8Z9R - chains B and C of the 11 polymer chains in the assembly; structure by electron microscopy, 2.58 A resolution.

[Chain B]
Name: RNA-directed RNA polymerase catalytic subunit
From: Thogoto virus (isolate SiAr 126)
Notes: EC 2.7.7.48
Reference sequence: O41353 (RDRP_THOGV); numbering as in UniProt (aligned over 1-710)
Amino-acid sequence (710 residues; row label = number of the first residue in the row):
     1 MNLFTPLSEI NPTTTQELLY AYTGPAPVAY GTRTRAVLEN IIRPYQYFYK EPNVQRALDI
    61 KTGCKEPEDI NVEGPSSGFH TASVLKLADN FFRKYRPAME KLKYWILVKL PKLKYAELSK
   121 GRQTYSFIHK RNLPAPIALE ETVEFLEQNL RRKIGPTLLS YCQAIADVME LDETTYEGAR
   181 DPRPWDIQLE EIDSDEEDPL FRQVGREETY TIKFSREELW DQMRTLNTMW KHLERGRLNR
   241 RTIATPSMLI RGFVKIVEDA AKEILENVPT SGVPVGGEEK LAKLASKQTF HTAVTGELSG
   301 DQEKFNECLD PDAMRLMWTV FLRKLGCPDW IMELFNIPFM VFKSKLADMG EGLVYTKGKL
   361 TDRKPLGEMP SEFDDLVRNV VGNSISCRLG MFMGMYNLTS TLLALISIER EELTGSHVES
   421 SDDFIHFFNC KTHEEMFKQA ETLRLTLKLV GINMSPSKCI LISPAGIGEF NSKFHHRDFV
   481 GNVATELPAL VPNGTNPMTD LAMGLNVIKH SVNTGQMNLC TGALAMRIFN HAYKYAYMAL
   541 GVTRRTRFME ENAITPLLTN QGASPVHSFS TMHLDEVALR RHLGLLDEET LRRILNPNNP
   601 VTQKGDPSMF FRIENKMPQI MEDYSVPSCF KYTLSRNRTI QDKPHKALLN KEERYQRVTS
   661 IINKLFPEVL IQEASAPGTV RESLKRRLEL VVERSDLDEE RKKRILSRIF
Not modelled in the structure: 181-208, 639-644
Construct notes: conflict Leu7 (Arg in O41353), Trp230 (Cys in O41353)

[Chain C]
Name: Polymerase basic protein 2
From: Thogoto virus (isolate SiAr 126)
Reference sequence: Q9YNA4 (PB2_THOGV); residue numbers follow UniProt; this construct covers 1-769
Amino-acid sequence (827 residues; numbered 1 to 827; the number before each row is that of its first residue):
     1 MDREEPAESE CTLRALVEEY NGACKEAPKE MSKQFTDYNT FKRYTTSKKD HAPQMRLVYS
    61 VRKPWPISMT PSKEIPLVFN GTKLKDTILD LGESKRTRAN IVVPDYWSKY GSQTSLEVVN
   121 AILYAEDLKV QRFFSTEWGE IRYGRMLPFR KPVQACPTIE EVNPASIPHT LLQVFCPQYT
   181 TLDSKRKAHM GAVEKLKRVM EPICKVQTQE SAVHIARSLI DSNKKWLPTV VDHTPRTAEM
   241 AHFLCSKYHY VHTNTQDLSD TRSIDNLCGE LVKRSLKCRC PKETLVANLD KITIQGRPMR
   301 EVLADHDGEL PYLGICRVAM GLSTHHTMKI RSTKFSILNS DHPRIEVKKV FSLSPDVQVT
   361 IPYRRFKGKA KVYFQNDQIQ GYFSCTDRQI DEIKISAPKN APLLEPLLDI CYYGSFIEPG
   421 FEQTFGFYPA GKREFVDSFF MHHSKDHKAF LIHMGLDKDL SLPLSPELNW KEPALSKVCR
   481 VTELDSTVQP YTSATREFVL GETLNVYTQH ENGLELLICP TEIRSTRGPL PPGTNLSGSE
   541 FIDIYQDPFS RAKSLLKSTI LHAERCKEFV GNMLEEYQDP AETTVQSLVP INTWGKSAKR
   601 KLQEEITSDP DWHQCPRKRA KMSYLAIIAG SIQDRDKKQT NVPRAFMLRG SQIEYDMKAT
   661 RGLVVDTTNR IIVGGETVLR EGKGGPEGYV QTGVFEEQPR CYLVDTPDHG LSMGLSRFCV
   721 HSQGRYFQYE KKISIWEETD NIKATIDSQR DLKRRRDIEE MVSKRARIVL EVLFQGPGHH
   781 HHHHHHSADY KDDDDKGGWS HPQFEKGGGS GGGGSGGSAW SHPQFEK
Not modelled in the structure: 1-7, 427, 756-827
Construct notes: expression tag (770-827)
What the authors report for this chain:
  - mutagenesis - F134A/W138A, Q295A/D547A/I653A, D547A/F549A: decreased catalytic activity

[Interface between chain B and chain C]
Pairs across the interface - 305 pairs, chain B then chain C:
  Lys101(B) - Thr495(C)  hydrogen bond
  Tyr115(B) - Thr40(C)
  Tyr115(B) - Tyr44(C)
  Ala116(B) - Arg43(C)
  Glu117(B) - Arg43(C)  salt bridge
  Arg122(B) - Lys49(C)
  Pro136(B) - Thr46(C)
  Leu139(B) - Tyr44(C)
  Glu140(B) - Tyr44(C)
  Glu266(B) - Ser493(C)
  Asn267(B) - Ser493(C)
  Asn267(B) - Ala494(C)
  Asn267(B) - Thr495(C)  hydrogen bond (side chain-backbone)
  Val268(B) - Ser493(C)
  Pro269(B) - Ser493(C)
  Val275(B) - Tyr491(C)
  Glu278(B) - Arg150(C)  salt bridge
  Glu278(B) - Trp226(C)
  Glu278(B) - Pro228(C)
  Glu279(B) - Trp226(C)
  Glu279(B) - Tyr491(C)  hydrogen bond
  Leu281(B) - Arg150(C)
  Ala282(B) - Arg150(C)
  Ala282(B) - Trp226(C)  hydrophobic
  Ala282(B) - Gln489(C)
  Lys283(B) - Tyr491(C)
  Lys283(B) - Ser493(C)
  Ala285(B) - Thr487(C)
  Ala285(B) - Val488(C)
  Ala285(B) - Gln489(C)
  Ser286(B) - Gln489(C)
  Ser286(B) - Tyr491(C)
  Gln288(B) - Ser486(C)
  Gln288(B) - Thr487(C)
  Gln288(B) - Val488(C)
  Thr289(B) - Leu338(C)
  Thr289(B) - Lys371(C)
  Thr289(B) - Tyr382(C)
  Phe290(B) - Tyr382(C)  hydrogen bond (backbone-side chain)
  Phe290(B) - Lys394(C)  hydrogen bond (backbone-side chain)
  Phe290(B) - Asp485(C)
  Phe290(B) - Ser486(C)
  His291(B) - Lys371(C)
  His291(B) - Glu392(C)
  His291(B) - Lys394(C)
  Gly466(B) - Ser486(C)
  His476(B) - Asp485(C)
  Arg477(B) - Asp485(C)
  Arg477(B) - Ser486(C)
  Arg477(B) - Thr487(C)  hydrogen bond (backbone-backbone)
  Asp478(B) - Pro148(C)
  Asp478(B) - Arg150(C)  salt bridge
  Asp478(B) - Thr487(C)  hydrogen bond
  Phe479(B) - Arg150(C)
  Phe479(B) - Thr487(C)
  Gly481(B) - Lys247(C)
  Pro492(B) - Gln54(C)
  Asn493(B) - Pro53(C)
  Asn493(B) - Gln54(C)  hydrogen bond (backbone-backbone)
  Gly494(B) - Pro53(C)
  Gly494(B) - Leu57(C)
  Asp500(B) - Leu57(C)
  Lys509(B) - His242(C)
  Val512(B) - His242(C)
  Asn513(B) - Leu227(C)
  Asn513(B) - Pro228(C)
  Asn513(B) - Ala241(C)
  Asn513(B) - His242(C)  hydrogen bond (side chain-backbone)
  Gly515(B) - Lys247(C)  hydrogen bond (backbone-side chain)
  Leu519(B) - His249(C)
  Tyr535(B) - Arg62(C)  hydrogen bond (backbone-side chain)
  Ala536(B) - Leu57(C)  hydrophobic
  Ala536(B) - Val61(C)
  Ala536(B) - Arg62(C)  hydrogen bond (backbone-side chain)
  Tyr537(B) - Leu57(C)
  Tyr537(B) - Val61(C)  hydrophobic
  Met538(B) - Val61(C)  hydrophobic
  Met538(B) - Arg62(C)
  Arg544(B) - Arg62(C)
  Arg544(B) - Lys63(C)
  Arg545(B) - Val102(C)
  Arg545(B) - Asp105(C)  salt bridge
  Phe548(B) - Thr82(C)
  Phe548(B) - Val102(C)  hydrophobic
  Phe548(B) - Tyr106(C)  hydrophobic
  Met549(B) - Asp105(C)
  Glu551(B) - Thr82(C)
  Asn552(B) - Phe79(C)
  Asn552(B) - Asn80(C)  hydrogen bond
  Asn552(B) - Lys109(C)
  Asn552(B) - Tyr110(C)  hydrogen bond (backbone-side chain)
  Ala553(B) - Lys109(C)  hydrogen bond (backbone-side chain)
  Ile554(B) - Asp105(C)
  Gln561(B) - Asp105(C)  hydrogen bond
  Gln561(B) - Ser108(C)  hydrogen bond
  Phe569(B) - His242(C)
  Ser570(B) - Phe133(C)
  Ser570(B) - His242(C)  hydrogen bond (backbone-side chain)
  Ser570(B) - Phe243(C)
  Thr571(B) - Phe133(C)
  Met572(B) - His242(C)
  His573(B) - Lys129(C)  hydrogen bond (backbone-side chain)
  His573(B) - Phe133(C)
  His573(B) - Glu239(C)
  His573(B) - His242(C)  hydrogen bond
  Leu574(B) - Lys129(C)
  Leu574(B) - Val130(C)  hydrophobic
  Leu574(B) - Phe133(C)  hydrophobic
  Asp575(B) - Leu123(C)
  Asp575(B) - Glu126(C)
  Val577(B) - Leu123(C)  hydrophobic
  Ala578(B) - Glu126(C)
  Ala578(B) - Asp127(C)
  Ala578(B) - Val130(C)  hydrophobic
  Leu579(B) - Val130(C)
  Leu579(B) - Phe134(C)  hydrophobic
  Arg581(B) - Leu116(C)
  Arg581(B) - Asn120(C)  hydrogen bond
  Arg581(B) - Asp127(C)  salt bridge
  His582(B) - Val130(C)
  His582(B) - Gln131(C)  hydrogen bond
  His582(B) - Phe134(C)
  Leu583(B) - Phe134(C)  hydrophobic
  Glu589(B) - Gln113(C)
  Thr590(B) - Ser108(C)
  Leu591(B) - Val119(C)
  Arg592(B) - Gln113(C)  hydrogen bond
  Arg592(B) - Thr114(C)  hydrogen bond (side chain-backbone)
  Arg593(B) - Trp107(C)  hydrogen bond (backbone-side chain)
  Arg593(B) - Ser108(C)  hydrogen bond (side chain-backbone)
  Arg593(B) - Lys109(C)
  Arg593(B) - Gly111(C)
  Arg593(B) - Ser112(C)
  Arg593(B) - Gln113(C)
  Leu595(B) - Ile122(C)
  Leu595(B) - Leu123(C)  hydrophobic
  Asn596(B) - Trp107(C)
  Asn596(B) - Ser112(C)  hydrogen bond (side chain-backbone)
  Asn596(B) - Thr114(C)  hydrogen bond
  Pro597(B) - Thr114(C)
  Pro597(B) - Val118(C)  hydrophobic
  Asn599(B) - Trp107(C)
  Pro600(B) - Met69(C)
  Pro600(B) - Ser72(C)
  Pro600(B) - Glu74(C)
  Pro600(B) - Ile75(C)  hydrophobic
  Pro600(B) - Trp107(C)
  Val601(B) - Met69(C)
  Val601(B) - Val103(C)  hydrophobic
  Gln603(B) - Thr70(C)
  Lys604(B) - Thr70(C)
  Lys604(B) - Thr208(C)
  Gly605(B) - Thr70(C)
  Ser608(B) - Thr208(C)
  Met609(B) - Thr12(C)
  Met609(B) - Leu16(C)  hydrophobic
  Met609(B) - Thr208(C)
  Met609(B) - Gln209(C)  hydrogen bond (backbone-backbone)
  Phe610(B) - Cys204(C)
  Phe610(B) - Gln207(C)
  Phe610(B) - Thr208(C)
  Phe611(B) - Phe175(C)  hydrophobic
  Phe611(B) - Cys204(C)
  Phe611(B) - Gln209(C)
  Phe611(B) - Val213(C)  hydrophobic
  Arg612(B) - Cys204(C)  hydrogen bond (side chain-backbone)
  Arg612(B) - Lys205(C)
  Ile613(B) - Val174(C)
  Ile613(B) - Lys197(C)
  Ile613(B) - Glu201(C)
  Ile613(B) - Cys204(C)  hydrophobic
  Glu614(B) - Lys197(C)  salt bridge
  Met617(B) - Ser9(C)
  Pro618(B) - Gln178(C)
  Gln619(B) - Thr12(C)
  Gln619(B) - Gln209(C)  hydrogen bond
  Ile620(B) - Thr12(C)
  Met621(B) - Thr12(C)  hydrogen bond (backbone-side chain)
  Met621(B) - Ala15(C)  hydrophobic
  Met621(B) - Glu19(C)
  Tyr624(B) - Val206(C)  hydrogen bond (side chain-backbone)
  Tyr624(B) - Gln207(C)  hydrogen bond
  Tyr624(B) - Thr208(C)
  Pro627(B) - Ile122(C)  hydrophobic
  Cys629(B) - Pro104(C)
  Cys629(B) - Trp107(C)
  Phe630(B) - Pro104(C)  hydrophobic
  Phe630(B) - Ser108(C)
  Tyr632(B) - Ile67(C)  hydrophobic
  Tyr632(B) - Ile101(C)
  Tyr632(B) - Pro104(C)  hydrophobic
  Thr633(B) - Pro66(C)
  Thr633(B) - Ile67(C)
  Thr633(B) - Ser68(C)  hydrogen bond (backbone-backbone)
  Leu634(B) - Leu57(C)  hydrophobic
  Leu634(B) - Pro66(C)
  Ser635(B) - Lys63(C)  hydrogen bond (backbone-side chain)
  Ser635(B) - Trp65(C)
  Ser635(B) - Pro66(C)  hydrogen bond (backbone-backbone)
  Arg636(B) - Asp50(C)  salt bridge
  Asn637(B) - Lys63(C)
  Glu652(B) - Tyr44(C)
  Glu652(B) - Thr46(C)  hydrogen bond
  Arg654(B) - Glu26(C)
  Arg654(B) - Glu30(C)  salt bridge
  Tyr655(B) - Glu30(C)
  Tyr655(B) - Lys33(C)  hydrogen bond
  Tyr655(B) - Phe41(C)  hydrophobic
  Gln656(B) - Tyr44(C)
  Gln656(B) - Thr45(C)
  Gln656(B) - Thr46(C)
  Gln656(B) - Lys48(C)  hydrogen bond
  Arg657(B) - Gly22(C)
  Arg657(B) - Ala23(C)
  Arg657(B) - Glu26(C)
  Val658(B) - Glu30(C)
  Val658(B) - Phe41(C)  hydrophobic
  Thr659(B) - Tyr38(C)
  Thr659(B) - Phe41(C)
  Thr659(B) - Lys42(C)
  Ser660(B) - Glu19(C)  hydrogen bond
  Ile661(B) - Glu19(C)
  Ile662(B) - Phe35(C)  hydrophobic
  Ile662(B) - Tyr38(C)  hydrophobic
  Ile662(B) - Phe41(C)  hydrophobic
  Asn663(B) - Tyr38(C)  hydrogen bond
  Asn663(B) - Gln209(C)
  Lys664(B) - Glu19(C)  salt bridge
  Leu665(B) - Leu16(C)  hydrophobic
  Phe666(B) - Phe35(C)  hydrophobic
  Pro667(B) - Tyr179(C)  hydrophobic
  Glu668(B) - Leu172(C)
  Glu668(B) - Tyr179(C)
  Glu668(B) - Gln723(C)  hydrogen bond (side chain-backbone)
  Val669(B) - Phe35(C)  hydrophobic
  Leu670(B) - Gln209(C)
  Leu670(B) - Glu210(C)
  Ile671(B) - Pro168(C)
  Ile671(B) - Leu171(C)  hydrophobic
  Ile671(B) - Leu172(C)  hydrophobic
  Ile671(B) - Val213(C)  hydrophobic
  Gln672(B) - Leu172(C)
  Gln672(B) - Gln723(C)  hydrogen bond
  Glu673(B) - Asn39(C)
  Glu673(B) - Gln723(C)  hydrogen bond (backbone-side chain)
  Ala674(B) - Phe35(C)  hydrophobic
  Ala674(B) - Thr36(C)
  Ala674(B) - Tyr38(C)  hydrophobic
  Ala674(B) - Asn39(C)  hydrogen bond (backbone-side chain)
  Ala674(B) - Gln723(C)
  Ser675(B) - Gln723(C)  hydrogen bond (backbone-side chain)
  Ser675(B) - Arg725(C)  hydrogen bond (backbone-side chain)
  Ala676(B) - Phe35(C)  hydrophobic
  Ala676(B) - Thr36(C)
  Ala676(B) - Gln723(C)  hydrogen bond (backbone-side chain)
  Ala676(B) - Arg725(C)
  Pro677(B) - Glu696(C)
  Pro677(B) - Gln723(C)
  Pro677(B) - Gly724(C)
  Pro677(B) - Arg725(C)
  Gly678(B) - Gln34(C)
  Gly678(B) - Phe35(C)  hydrogen bond (backbone-backbone)
  Thr679(B) - Met31(C)  hydrogen bond (side chain-backbone)
  Thr679(B) - Ser32(C)  hydrogen bond (side chain-backbone)
  Thr679(B) - Lys33(C)  hydrogen bond (side chain-backbone)
  Val680(B) - Met31(C)  hydrogen bond (backbone-backbone)
  Val680(B) - Lys33(C)  hydrogen bond (backbone-backbone)
  Val680(B) - Gln34(C)
  Val680(B) - Phe35(C)  hydrophobic
  Arg681(B) - Tyr20(C)  hydrogen bond (backbone-side chain)
  Arg681(B) - Pro28(C)  hydrogen bond (side chain-backbone)
  Arg681(B) - Met31(C)
  Arg681(B) - Ser32(C)
  Ser683(B) - Phe35(C)
  Leu684(B) - Tyr20(C)  hydrophobic
  Leu684(B) - Phe35(C)  hydrophobic
  Lys685(B) - Tyr20(C)
  Arg687(B) - Tyr179(C)
  Arg687(B) - His721(C)  hydrogen bond
  Arg687(B) - Gln723(C)
  Arg687(B) - Gly724(C)
  Leu688(B) - Leu16(C)  hydrophobic
  Leu688(B) - Val17(C)  hydrophobic
  Leu690(B) - Leu703(C)  hydrophobic
  Leu690(B) - His721(C)
  Leu690(B) - Tyr726(C)
  Val691(B) - Leu13(C)  hydrophobic
  Val691(B) - Tyr179(C)
  Arg694(B) - Gln178(C)
  Arg694(B) - Tyr179(C)
  Arg694(B) - Val704(C)  hydrogen bond (side chain-backbone)
  Arg694(B) - Asp705(C)  hydrogen bond (side chain-backbone)
  Ser695(B) - Leu13(C)
  Leu697(B) - Leu13(C)  hydrophobic
  Arg701(B) - Glu10(C)  salt bridge
  Ile705(B) - Glu10(C)
  Ile705(B) - Leu13(C)  hydrophobic
  Ile705(B) - Val17(C)  hydrophobic
  Arg708(B) - Arg14(C)
  Arg708(B) - Asn21(C)  hydrogen bond (backbone-side chain)
  Ile709(B) - Val17(C)  hydrophobic
  Ile709(B) - Asn21(C)
  Phe710(B) - Tyr20(C)
  Phe710(B) - Asn21(C)  hydrogen bond (backbone-side chain)
  Phe710(B) - Cys24(C)  hydrophobic
Other interface residues (no listed pair), chain B (162 interface residues in all): Lys94, Pro97, Ser119, Lys120, Pro134, Ile137, Lys153, Pro156, Ala465, His475, Val491, Thr514, Asn518, Asn598, Leu649, Lys651, Val692
Other interface residues (no listed pair), chain C (150 interface residues in all): Glu18, Ala27, Lys29, Ser47, Arg56, Val58, Tyr59, Ser60, Leu84, Ser115, Leu147, Cys176, Met200, His214, Tyr248, Ser384, Pro490, Glu511, Ser722

[In short]
Chain B and chain C form an interface of 162 and 150 residues respectively; the contacts include 62 hydrogen
bonds and 10 salt bridges. Polar pairs include Glu117(B)-Arg43(C), Glu278(B)-Arg150(C) and
Asp478(B)-Arg150(C). From the paper: F134A/W138A, Q295A/D547A/I653A and D547A/F549A of chain C reduce
catalytic activity.
Chain B is RNA-directed RNA polymerase catalytic subunit and chain C is Polymerase basic protein 2, both from
Thogoto virus (isolate SiAr 126); the structure, Cryo-EM structure of Thogoto virus polymerase in a
replication elongation-reception conformation, was determined by electron microscopy (same publication as
8Z85, 8Z8J, 8Z8N, 8Z8X, 8Z90, 8Z97 and 3 further entries).
